Entry 8B0A (electron microscopy, 3.00 A resolution); this record covers chains K and I of the 11 polymer chains in the assembly.

[Chain K]
Protein: Chromodomain-helicase-DNA-binding protein 1-like
Source organism: Homo sapiens
Notes: EC 3.6.4.12
UniProt: Q86WJ1 (CHD1L_HUMAN); residue numbers follow UniProt; this construct covers 16-879
Chain sequence (872 residues; numbered 15 to 886; the number before each row is that of its first residue):
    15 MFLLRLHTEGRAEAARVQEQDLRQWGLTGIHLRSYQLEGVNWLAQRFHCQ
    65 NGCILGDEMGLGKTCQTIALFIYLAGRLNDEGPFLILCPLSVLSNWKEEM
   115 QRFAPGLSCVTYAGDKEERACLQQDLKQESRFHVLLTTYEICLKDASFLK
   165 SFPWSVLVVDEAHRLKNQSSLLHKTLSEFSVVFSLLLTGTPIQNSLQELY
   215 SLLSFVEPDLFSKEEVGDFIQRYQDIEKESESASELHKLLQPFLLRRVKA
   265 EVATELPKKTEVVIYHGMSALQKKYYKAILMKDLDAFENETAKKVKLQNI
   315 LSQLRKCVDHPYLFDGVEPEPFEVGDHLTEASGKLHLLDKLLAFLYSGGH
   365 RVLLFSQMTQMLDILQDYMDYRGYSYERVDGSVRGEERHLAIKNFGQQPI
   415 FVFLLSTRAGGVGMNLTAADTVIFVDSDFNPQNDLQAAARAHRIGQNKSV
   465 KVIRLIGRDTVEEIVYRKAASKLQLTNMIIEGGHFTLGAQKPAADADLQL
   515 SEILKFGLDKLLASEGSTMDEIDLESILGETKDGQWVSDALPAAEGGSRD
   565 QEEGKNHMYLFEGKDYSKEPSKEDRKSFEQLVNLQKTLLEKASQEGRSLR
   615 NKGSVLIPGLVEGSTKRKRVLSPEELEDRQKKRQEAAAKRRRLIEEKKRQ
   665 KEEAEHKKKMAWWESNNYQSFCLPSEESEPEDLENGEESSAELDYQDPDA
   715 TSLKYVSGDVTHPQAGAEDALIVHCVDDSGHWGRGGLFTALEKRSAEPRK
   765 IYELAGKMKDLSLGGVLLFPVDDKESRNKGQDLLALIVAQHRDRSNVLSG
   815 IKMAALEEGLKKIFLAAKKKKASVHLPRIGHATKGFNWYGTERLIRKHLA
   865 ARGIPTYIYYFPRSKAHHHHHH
Unresolved in the structure: 15-41, 501-886
Sequence notes: initiating methionine (15); expression tag (880-886)
Curated features (UniProtKB/Swiss-Prot):
  - region: Thr601 to Leu635 (Regulatory linker segment (RLS))
  - motif: Asp174 to His177 (DEAH box)
  - binding site (ATP): Asp71 to Thr78
  - modified residue (Phosphoserine): Ser540, Ser607, Ser618, Ser628, Ser636

[Chain I]
Molecule: DNA (149-MER) Widom 601 sequence
Sequence (160 nucleotides; numbered -83 to 76; the number before each row is that of its first residue; numbers below 1 keep their minus sign (DT-83 is residue -83)):
   -83 TCTAGGTGACCATCAGAATCCCGGTGCCGAGGCCGCTCAATTGGTCGTAG
   -33 ACAGCTCTAGCACCGCTTAAACGCACGTACGCGCTGTCCCCCGCGTTTTA
    17 ACCGCCAAGGGGATTACTCCCTAGTCTCCAGGCACGTGTCAGATATATAC
    67 ATCGATAGGC
Unresolved in the structure: -83 to -73

[Interface between chain K and chain I]
Residue-residue contacts (17; chain K residue first):
  Leu104(K) - DC-18(I)  phosphate contact
  Lys130(K) - DT-16(I)  phosphate contact
  Lys130(K) - DA-15(I)  salt bridge to the phosphate
  Arg133(K) - DT-16(I)  salt bridge to the phosphate
  Lys158(K) - DT-17(I)  phosphate contact
  Lys158(K) - DT-16(I)  phosphate contact
  Asn313(K) - DA-22(I)  sugar contact
  Lys320(K) - DC-21(I)  salt bridge to the phosphate
  Gln371(K) - DC-20(I)  sugar contact
  Met372(K) - DC-20(I)  phosphate contact
  Thr373(K) - DC-20(I)  hydrogen bond to the phosphate
  Gly395(K) - DG-19(I)  hydrogen bond to the phosphate
  Gly395(K) - DC-18(I)  phosphate contact
  Arg402(K) - DC-18(I)  salt bridge to the phosphate
  Ser420(K) - DG-19(I)  hydrogen bond to the phosphate
  Arg422(K) - DG-19(I)  phosphate contact
  Ala423(K) - DG-19(I)  hydrogen bond to the phosphate
Also at the interface, not in a pair above, chain K (19 interface residues in all): Gly128, Glu154, Gln312, Ser316, Asp394
Also at the interface, not in a pair above, chain I (9 interface residues in all): DC-23

[Overview]
19 residues of chain K and 9 residues of chain I are in contact; the contacts include 4 hydrogen bonds and 4
salt bridges. Polar contacts include Thr373(K)-DC-20(I), Gly395(K)-DG-19(I) and Ser420(K)-DG-19(I). UniProt
lists 8 ATP-binding residues on chain K.
Chain K is Chromodomain-helicase-DNA-binding protein 1-like (Homo sapiens) and chain I is DNA (149-MER) Widom
601 sequence; the structure, Cryo-EM structure of ALC1 bound to an asymmetric, site-specifically PARylated
nucleosome, was determined by electron microscopy.
